Entry 8H9P (electron microscopy, 3.02 A resolution); this record covers chains A and O of the 8 polymer chains in the assembly.

# Chain A
Protein: ATP synthase subunit alpha, mitochondrial
Organism: Homo sapiens
UniProtKB: P25705 (ATPA_HUMAN); residues 1-510 here correspond to UniProt positions 44-553 (UniProt number = residue number + 43)
Chain sequence (510 residues; each row starts with the number of its first residue):
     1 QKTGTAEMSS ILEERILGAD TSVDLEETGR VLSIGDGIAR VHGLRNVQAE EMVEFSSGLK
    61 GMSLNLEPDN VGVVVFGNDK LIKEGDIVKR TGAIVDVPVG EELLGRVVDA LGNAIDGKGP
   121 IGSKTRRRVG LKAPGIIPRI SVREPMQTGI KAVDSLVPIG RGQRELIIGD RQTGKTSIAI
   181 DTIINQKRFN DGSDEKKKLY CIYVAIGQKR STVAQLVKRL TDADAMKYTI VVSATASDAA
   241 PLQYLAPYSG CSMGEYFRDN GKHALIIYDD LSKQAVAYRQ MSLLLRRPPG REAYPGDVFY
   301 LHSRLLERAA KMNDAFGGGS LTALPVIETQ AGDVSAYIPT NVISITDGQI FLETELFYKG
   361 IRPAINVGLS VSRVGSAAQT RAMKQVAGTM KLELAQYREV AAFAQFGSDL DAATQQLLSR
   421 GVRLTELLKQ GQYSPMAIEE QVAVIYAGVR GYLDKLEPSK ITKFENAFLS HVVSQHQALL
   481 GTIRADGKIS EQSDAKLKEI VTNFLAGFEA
Not modelled in the structure: 1-23, 510
Metal / ion sites: Mg2+: Thr-176 (together with ATP)
Residues lining bound ligands: ATP (adenosine-5'-triphosphate): Asp-170, Arg-171, Gln-172, Thr-173, Gly-174, Lys-175, Thr-176, Ser-177, Phe-357, Arg-362, Pro-363, Gln-430, Gly-431, Gln-432

# Chain O
Protein: ATP synthase subunit O, mitochondrial
Organism: Homo sapiens
UniProtKB: P48047 (ATPO_HUMAN); residues 1-190 here correspond to UniProt positions 24-213 (UniProt number = residue number + 23)
Chain sequence (190 residues; each row starts with the number of its first residue):
     1 FAKLVRPPVQ VYGIEGRYAT ALYSAASKQN KLEQVEKELL RVAQILKEPK VAASVLNPYV
    61 KRSIKVKSLN DITAKERFSP LTTNLINLLA ENGRLSNTQG VVSAFSTMMS VHRGEVPCTV
   121 TSASPLEEAT LSELKTVLKS FLSQGQVLKL EAKTDPSILG GMIVRIGEKY VDMSVKTKIQ
   181 KLGRAMREIV
Not modelled in the structure: 1, 189-190
UniProt features mapped onto this chain:
  - modified residue: Lys-31 (N6-acetyllysine), Lys-37 (N6-acetyllysine), Lys-47 (N6-acetyllysine), Lys-50 (N6-acetyllysine), Lys-67 (N6-succinyllysine), Lys-135 (N6-acetyllysine), Lys-139 (N6-acetyllysine), Lys-149 (N6-acetyllysine), Lys-153 (N6-acetyllysine), Lys-169 (N6-acetyllysine), Lys-176 (N6-succinyllysine)

# Interface between chain A and chain O
Pairs across the interface (18; chain A residue first):
  Asp-24(A) with Val-171(O)
  Leu-25(A) with Lys-169(O); Val-171(O), hydrophobic
  Glu-26(A) with Glu-168(O); Lys-169(O); Tyr-170(O), hydrogen bond (backbone-backbone)
  Glu-27(A) with Glu-168(O)
  Thr-28(A) with Arg-165(O); Glu-168(O), hydrogen bond (backbone-backbone); Tyr-170(O)
  Arg-30(A) with Arg-165(O)
  Gly-43(A) with Glu-168(O)
  Leu-44(A) with Glu-168(O), hydrogen bond (backbone-side chain)
  Arg-45(A) with Tyr-12(O), hydrogen bond; Glu-168(O), hydrogen bond (backbone-side chain)
  Pro-68(A) with Tyr-12(O), hydrogen bond (backbone-side chain)
  Asp-69(A) with Tyr-12(O)
  Ile-87(A) with Tyr-170(O), hydrophobic
Interface residues without a listed pair, chain A (16 interface residues in all): Asn-46, Ser-56, Gly-58, Lys-89
Interface residues without a listed pair, chain O (8 interface residues in all): Gln-180, Arg-184

# Overview
The interface between chain A and chain O involves 16 residues on one side and 8 on the other; the contacts
include 6 hydrogen bonds. Among the polar pairs are Leu-44(A)/Glu-168(O), Arg-45(A)/Tyr-12(O) and
Arg-45(A)/Glu-168(O). Ligands of chain A: ATP.
Here chain A is ATP synthase subunit alpha, mitochondrial and chain O is ATP synthase subunit O,
mitochondrial, both from Homo sapiens. Entry 8H9P (Human ATP synthase F1 domain, state 3b) was determined by
electron microscopy, deposited together with 8H9E, 8H9I and 8H9L.
